6KOY - chain A; structure by X-ray diffraction, 2.35 A resolution.

Chain A:
Molecule: Zinc metalloprotease
From: Deinococcus radiodurans (strain ATCC 13939 / DSM 20539 / JCM 16871 / LMG 4051 / NBRC 15346 / NCIMB 9279 / R1 / VKM B-1422)
UniProt: Q9RVZ5 (Q9RVZ5_DEIRA); numbering as in UniProt (aligned over 36-472)
Amino-acid sequence (474 residues; each row starts with the number of its first residue; numbers below 1 keep their minus sign (Met-1 is residue -1)):
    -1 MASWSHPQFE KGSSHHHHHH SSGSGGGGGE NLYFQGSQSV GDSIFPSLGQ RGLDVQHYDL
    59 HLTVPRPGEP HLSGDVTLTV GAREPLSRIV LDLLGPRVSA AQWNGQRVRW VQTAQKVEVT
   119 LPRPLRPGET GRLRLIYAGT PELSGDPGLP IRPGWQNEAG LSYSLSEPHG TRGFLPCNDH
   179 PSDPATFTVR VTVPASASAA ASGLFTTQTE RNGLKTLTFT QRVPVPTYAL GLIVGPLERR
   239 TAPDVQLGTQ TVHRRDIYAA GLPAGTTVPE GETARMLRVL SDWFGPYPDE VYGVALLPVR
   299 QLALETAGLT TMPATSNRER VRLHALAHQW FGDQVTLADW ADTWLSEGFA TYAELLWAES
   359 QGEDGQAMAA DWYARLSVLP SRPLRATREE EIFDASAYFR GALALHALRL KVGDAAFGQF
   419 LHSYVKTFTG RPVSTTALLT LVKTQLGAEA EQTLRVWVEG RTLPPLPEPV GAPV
Unresolved in the structure: -1 to 35, 468-472
Differences from the reference sequence: initiating methionine (-1); expression tag (0-35); engineered mutation Ala323 (Glu in Q9RVZ5)
Ion coordination: Zn2+: His322, His326, Glu345 (together with tryptophan)
Ligand contacts: tryptophan (TRP): Ile149, Leu163, Glu165, Pro166, Leu300, Ala301, Leu302, Glu303, His322, His326, Glu345, Phe391, Tyr396

In short:
Bound to chain A: tryptophan. His322, His326 and Glu345 form the Zn2+ site.
Chain A is Zinc metalloprotease (Deinococcus radiodurans (strain ATCC 13939 / DSM 20539 / JCM 16871 / LMG 4051
/ NBRC 15346 / NCIMB 9279 / R1 / VKM B-1422)); the structure, Crystal structure of two domain M1 Zinc
metallopeptidase E323A mutant bound to L-tryptophan amino acid, was determined by X-ray diffraction (same
publication as 6KP1, 6KOZ, 6KP0 and 6IFF).
